4HDP - chains B and A; structure by X-ray diffraction, 1.22 A resolution.

== Chain B (and A) ==
Name: HIV-1 Protease
Source organism: Human immunodeficiency virus type 1
Notes: EC 3.4.23.16; chain A of this document is another copy of the same molecule, construct and numbering; everything in this record applies to it too
UniProt: P03367 (POL_HV1BR); residues 1-99 here correspond to UniProt positions 501-599 (UniProt number = residue number + 500)
Chain sequence (99 residues; each row starts with the number of its first residue):
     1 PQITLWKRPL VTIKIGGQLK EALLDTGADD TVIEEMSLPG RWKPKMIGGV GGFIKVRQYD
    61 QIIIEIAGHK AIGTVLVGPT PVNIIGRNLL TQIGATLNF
Construct notes: engineered mutation Lys-7 (Gln507 in P03367), Ile-33 (Leu533 in P03367), Val-50 (Ile550 in P03367), Ile-63 (Leu563 in P03367), Ala-67 (Cys567 in P03367), Ala-95 (Cys595 in P03367)
Bound ions: Na+ near Asp-60 (its only coordinating residue here)
Small-molecule neighbours: G52 ((3R,3aS,3bR,6aS,7aS)-octahydrodifuro[2,3-b:3',2'-d]furan-3-yl [(1S,2R)-1-benzyl-2-hydroxy-3-{[(4-methoxyphenyl)sulfonyl](2-methylpropyl)amino}propyl]carbamate): Arg-8, Leu-23, Asp-25, Gly-27, Ala-28, Asp-29, Asp-30, Val-32, Ile-47, Gly-48, Gly-49, Val-50, Pro-81, Val-82, Ile-84
UniProt features mapped onto this chain:
  - region (Dimerization of protease): Pro-1 to Leu-5, Gly-49, Gly-51 to Lys-55, Asn-88 to Gly-94, Thr-96 to Phe-99
  - active site: Asp-25 (For protease activity)
  - site: Phe-99 (Cleavage)
What the authors report for this chain:
  - binding site for G52: Gly-48, Val-50

== Chain B / chain A interface ==
Pairs across the interface (100):
  Pro-1(B) / Leu-97(A)
  Pro-1(B) / Asn-98(A)
  Pro-1(B) / Phe-99(A)  hydrogen bond (backbone-backbone)
  Gln-2(B) / Thr-96(A)
  Gln-2(B) / Leu-97(A)
  Gln-2(B) / Asn-98(A)  hydrogen bond
  Ile-3(B) / Thr-96(A)
  Ile-3(B) / Leu-97(A)  hydrogen bond (backbone-backbone)
  Ile-3(B) / Phe-99(A)  hydrophobic
  Leu-5(B) / Arg-87(A)  hydrogen bond (backbone-side chain)
  Leu-5(B) / Leu-90(A)  hydrophobic
  Leu-5(B) / Thr-91(A)
  Leu-5(B) / Ala-95(A)
  Trp-6(B) / Arg-87(A)  hydrogen bond (backbone-side chain)
  Trp-6(B) / Thr-91(A)
  Lys-7(B) / Arg-87(A)
  Arg-8(B) / Asp-29(A)  salt bridge
  Arg-8(B) / Arg-87(A)
  Pro-9(B) / Thr-26(A)
  Pro-9(B) / Arg-87(A)
  Leu-23(B) / Gly-27(A)
  Leu-24(B) / Thr-26(A)  hydrogen bond (backbone-side chain)
  Leu-24(B) / Leu-97(A)  hydrophobic
  Leu-24(B) / Phe-99(A)  hydrophobic
  Asp-25(B) / Asp-25(A)
  Asp-25(B) / Thr-26(A)
  Asp-25(B) / Gly-27(A)  hydrogen bond (side chain-backbone)
  Thr-26(B) / Leu-5(A)
  Thr-26(B) / Pro-9(A)
  Thr-26(B) / Leu-24(A)  hydrogen bond (side chain-backbone)
  Thr-26(B) / Asp-25(A)
  Thr-26(B) / Thr-26(A)  hydrogen bond (side chain-backbone)
  Thr-26(B) / Leu-97(A)
  Gly-27(B) / Leu-23(A)
  Gly-27(B) / Asp-25(A)  hydrogen bond (backbone-side chain)
  Asp-29(B) / Arg-8(A)  salt bridge
  Gly-48(B) / Val-50(A)
  Gly-49(B) / Val-50(A)
  Gly-49(B) / Pro-81(A)
  Val-50(B) / Gly-48(A)
  Val-50(B) / Gly-49(A)
  Val-50(B) / Val-50(A)
  Val-50(B) / Gly-52(A)
  Val-50(B) / Ile-54(A)
  Val-50(B) / Thr-80(A)
  Val-50(B) / Pro-81(A)
  Gly-51(B) / Val-50(A)
  Gly-51(B) / Gly-51(A)
  Gly-51(B) / Gly-52(A)
  Gly-51(B) / Ile-54(A)
  Gly-52(B) / Val-50(A)
  Gly-52(B) / Gly-51(A)
  Ile-54(B) / Val-50(A)
  Ile-54(B) / Gly-51(A)
  His-69(B) / Phe-99(A)
  Thr-80(B) / Val-50(A)
  Pro-81(B) / Gly-49(A)
  Ile-84(B) / Val-50(A)  hydrophobic
  Arg-87(B) / Leu-5(A)  hydrogen bond (side chain-backbone)
  Arg-87(B) / Trp-6(A)  hydrogen bond (side chain-backbone)
  Arg-87(B) / Lys-7(A)  hydrogen bond (side chain-backbone)
  Arg-87(B) / Arg-8(A)
  Arg-87(B) / Pro-9(A)
  Leu-90(B) / Leu-5(A)  hydrophobic
  Thr-91(B) / Leu-5(A)
  Thr-91(B) / Trp-6(A)
  Gln-92(B) / Trp-6(A)
  Ile-93(B) / Phe-99(A)
  Gly-94(B) / Asn-98(A)
  Gly-94(B) / Phe-99(A)
  Ala-95(B) / Leu-5(A)
  Ala-95(B) / Asn-98(A)
  Ala-95(B) / Phe-99(A)  hydrophobic
  Thr-96(B) / Gln-2(A)
  Thr-96(B) / Ile-3(A)
  Thr-96(B) / Thr-4(A)
  Thr-96(B) / Thr-96(A)
  Thr-96(B) / Leu-97(A)
  Thr-96(B) / Asn-98(A)  hydrogen bond (backbone-backbone)
  Leu-97(B) / Pro-1(A)
  Leu-97(B) / Gln-2(A)
  Leu-97(B) / Ile-3(A)  hydrogen bond (backbone-backbone)
  Leu-97(B) / Leu-24(A)  hydrophobic
  Leu-97(B) / Thr-26(A)
  Leu-97(B) / Thr-96(A)
  Leu-97(B) / Leu-97(A)  hydrophobic
  Asn-98(B) / Pro-1(A)
  Asn-98(B) / Gln-2(A)  hydrogen bond
  Asn-98(B) / Gly-94(A)
  Asn-98(B) / Ala-95(A)
  Asn-98(B) / Thr-96(A)  hydrogen bond (backbone-backbone)
  Asn-98(B) / Asn-98(A)  hydrogen bond
  Phe-99(B) / Pro-1(A)  hydrogen bond (backbone-backbone)
  Phe-99(B) / Ile-3(A)  hydrophobic
  Phe-99(B) / Leu-24(A)  hydrophobic
  Phe-99(B) / Ala-67(A)  hydrophobic
  Phe-99(B) / His-69(A)
  Phe-99(B) / Ile-93(A)
  Phe-99(B) / Gly-94(A)
  Phe-99(B) / Ala-95(A)  hydrophobic
Interface residues without a listed pair, chain B (39 interface residues in all): Thr-4, Ile-47, Phe-53, Ala-67
Interface residues without a listed pair, chain A (38 interface residues in all): Ile-47, Phe-53, Pro-79

== Summary ==
Chain B and chain A form an interface of 39 and 38 residues respectively, with 19 hydrogen bonds and 2 salt
bridges. Polar pairs include Arg-8(B)/Asp-29(A), Gln-2(B)/Asn-98(A) and Leu-5(B)/Arg-87(A). Chain B binds
compound G52. From UniProt: active-site residue Asp-25(B) on chain B. The paper reports a binding site for G52
at Gly-48(B) and Val-50(B).
Chain B and chain A are both HIV-1 Protease (Human immunodeficiency virus type 1); the structure, Crystal
Structure of HIV-1 protease mutants I50V complexed with inhibitor GRL-0519, was determined by X-ray
diffraction (same publication as 4HE9, 4HEG, 4HDB and 4HDF).
